Entry 7UI9 (electron microscopy, 3.30 A resolution); this record covers chains j and s of the 33 polymer chains in the assembly.

Chain j:
Molecule: Mediator of RNA polymerase II transcription subunit 10
Source organism: Saccharomyces cerevisiae S288C
UniProtKB: Q06213 (MED10_YEAST); numbering as in UniProt (aligned over 1-157)
Chain sequence (157 residues; row label = number of the first residue in the row):
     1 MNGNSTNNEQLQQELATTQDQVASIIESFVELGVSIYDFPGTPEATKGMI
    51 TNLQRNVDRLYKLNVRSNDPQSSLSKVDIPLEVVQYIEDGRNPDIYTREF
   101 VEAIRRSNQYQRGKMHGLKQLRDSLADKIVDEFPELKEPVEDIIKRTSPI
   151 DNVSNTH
Unresolved in the structure: 76-77, 149-157

Chain s:
Molecule: Mediator of RNA polymerase II transcription subunit 19
Source organism: Saccharomyces cerevisiae S288C
UniProtKB: P25046 (MED19_YEAST); residues 1-220 here = UniProt positions 1-220
Chain sequence (220 residues; numbered 1 to 220; the number before each row is that of its first residue):
     1 MASRVDETTVPSYYYYVDPETTYTYQQPNPLQDLISVYGLDDISRQVART
    51 NLDGTKAVKLRKSYKNQIADLSGKFSTIPTRENGKGGQIAHILFQNNPDM
   101 MIQPPQQGQNMSEQQWREQLRNRDIALFQPPNFDWDLCSSVLSQFERSYP
   151 SEFANQNQGGAQAPFDIDDLAFDLDGTGKSQSGSNSGNNSKKRKNKSSGS
   201 SMATPTHSDSHEDMKRRRLE
Unresolved in the structure: 1-14, 79-131, 149-220

Chain j / chain s interface:
Contacting residue pairs (49):
  Phe39(j) with Glu146(s)
  Thr46(j) with Ser143(s); Arg147(s)
  Met49(j) with Glu146(s)
  Ile50(j) with Ser143(s)
  Leu53(j) with Leu142(s), hydrophobic
  Gln54(j) with Asp136(s)
  Val57(j) with Trp135(s)
  Tyr86(j) with Lys62(s); Ser63(s)
  Ile87(j) with Ser63(s); Tyr64(s)
  Glu88(j) with Ile78(s)
  Asp89(j) with Lys62(s), salt bridge; Ser63(s)
  Gly90(j) with Ser63(s), hydrogen bond (backbone-side chain); Lys65(s)
  Arg91(j) with Arg61(s); Lys62(s); Ser63(s), hydrogen bond (backbone-side chain); Tyr64(s); Lys65(s), hydrogen bond (backbone-backbone); Asn66(s), hydrogen bond (backbone-backbone)
  Asn92(j) with Arg61(s), hydrogen bond (backbone-backbone); Lys62(s), hydrogen bond (backbone-backbone); Ser63(s), hydrogen bond (backbone-backbone); Asn66(s), hydrogen bond (backbone-side chain)
  Pro93(j) with Arg61(s); Lys62(s); Ser63(s); Gln67(s)
  Asp94(j) with Lys59(s); Leu60(s); Arg61(s), hydrogen bond (backbone-backbone)
  Ile95(j) with Leu60(s); Arg61(s), hydrogen bond (backbone-backbone); Lys62(s)
  Arg98(j) with Arg49(s), hydrogen bond (backbone-side chain); Leu60(s)
  Glu102(j) with Arg49(s)
  Arg105(j) with Ile35(s)
  Met115(j) with Leu31(s), hydrophobic
  Lys119(j) with Leu31(s)
  Asp142(j) with Val17(s)
  Arg146(j) with Tyr16(s), hydrogen bond (side chain-backbone); Thr21(s); Tyr23(s), hydrogen bond
  Ser148(j) with Tyr23(s); Tyr25(s)
Interface residues without a listed pair, chain j (33 interface residues in all): Ile26, Pro43, Tyr96, Glu99, Gln111, Arg112, Pro139, Thr147
Interface residues without a listed pair, chain s (28 interface residues in all): Asp18, Pro30, Leu71, Ser139

In short:
Chain j and chain s form an interface of 33 and 28 residues respectively, with 13 hydrogen bonds and 1 salt
bridge. Polar contacts include Asp89(j)-Lys62(s), Gly90(j)-Ser63(s) and Arg91(j)-Ser63(s).
Here chain j is Mediator of RNA polymerase II transcription subunit 10 and chain s is Mediator of RNA
polymerase II transcription subunit 19, both from Saccharomyces cerevisiae S288C. Entry 7UI9 (Core
Mediator-PICearly (Copy A)) was determined by electron microscopy, deposited together with 7UIC, 7UIF, 7UIG,
7UIK, 7UIL and 7UIO.
